Entry 7K58 (electron microscopy, 4.00 A resolution); this record covers chains A and D of the 17 polymer chains in the assembly.

Chain A:
Name: Dynein heavy chain, outer arm protein
Source organism: Tetrahymena thermophila
UniProtKB: Q22A67 (Q22A67_TETTS); the construct lacks a stretch of the UniProt sequence and is renumbered around it, so the offset changes along the chain: 5-1235 = UniProt 5-1235; 1247-4486 = UniProt 1247-4486; 4487-4489 = UniProt 4490-4492; 4493-4619 = UniProt 4493-4619
Amino-acid sequence (4615 residues; numbered 5 to 4619 plus 13 insertion-coded residues; 13 numbers in that range are skipped by the numbering (no residue carries them; nothing is unmodelled there); the number before each row is that of its first residue; a row labelled like 1246A-1246J holds insertion residues (1246A, then the next letters in order)):
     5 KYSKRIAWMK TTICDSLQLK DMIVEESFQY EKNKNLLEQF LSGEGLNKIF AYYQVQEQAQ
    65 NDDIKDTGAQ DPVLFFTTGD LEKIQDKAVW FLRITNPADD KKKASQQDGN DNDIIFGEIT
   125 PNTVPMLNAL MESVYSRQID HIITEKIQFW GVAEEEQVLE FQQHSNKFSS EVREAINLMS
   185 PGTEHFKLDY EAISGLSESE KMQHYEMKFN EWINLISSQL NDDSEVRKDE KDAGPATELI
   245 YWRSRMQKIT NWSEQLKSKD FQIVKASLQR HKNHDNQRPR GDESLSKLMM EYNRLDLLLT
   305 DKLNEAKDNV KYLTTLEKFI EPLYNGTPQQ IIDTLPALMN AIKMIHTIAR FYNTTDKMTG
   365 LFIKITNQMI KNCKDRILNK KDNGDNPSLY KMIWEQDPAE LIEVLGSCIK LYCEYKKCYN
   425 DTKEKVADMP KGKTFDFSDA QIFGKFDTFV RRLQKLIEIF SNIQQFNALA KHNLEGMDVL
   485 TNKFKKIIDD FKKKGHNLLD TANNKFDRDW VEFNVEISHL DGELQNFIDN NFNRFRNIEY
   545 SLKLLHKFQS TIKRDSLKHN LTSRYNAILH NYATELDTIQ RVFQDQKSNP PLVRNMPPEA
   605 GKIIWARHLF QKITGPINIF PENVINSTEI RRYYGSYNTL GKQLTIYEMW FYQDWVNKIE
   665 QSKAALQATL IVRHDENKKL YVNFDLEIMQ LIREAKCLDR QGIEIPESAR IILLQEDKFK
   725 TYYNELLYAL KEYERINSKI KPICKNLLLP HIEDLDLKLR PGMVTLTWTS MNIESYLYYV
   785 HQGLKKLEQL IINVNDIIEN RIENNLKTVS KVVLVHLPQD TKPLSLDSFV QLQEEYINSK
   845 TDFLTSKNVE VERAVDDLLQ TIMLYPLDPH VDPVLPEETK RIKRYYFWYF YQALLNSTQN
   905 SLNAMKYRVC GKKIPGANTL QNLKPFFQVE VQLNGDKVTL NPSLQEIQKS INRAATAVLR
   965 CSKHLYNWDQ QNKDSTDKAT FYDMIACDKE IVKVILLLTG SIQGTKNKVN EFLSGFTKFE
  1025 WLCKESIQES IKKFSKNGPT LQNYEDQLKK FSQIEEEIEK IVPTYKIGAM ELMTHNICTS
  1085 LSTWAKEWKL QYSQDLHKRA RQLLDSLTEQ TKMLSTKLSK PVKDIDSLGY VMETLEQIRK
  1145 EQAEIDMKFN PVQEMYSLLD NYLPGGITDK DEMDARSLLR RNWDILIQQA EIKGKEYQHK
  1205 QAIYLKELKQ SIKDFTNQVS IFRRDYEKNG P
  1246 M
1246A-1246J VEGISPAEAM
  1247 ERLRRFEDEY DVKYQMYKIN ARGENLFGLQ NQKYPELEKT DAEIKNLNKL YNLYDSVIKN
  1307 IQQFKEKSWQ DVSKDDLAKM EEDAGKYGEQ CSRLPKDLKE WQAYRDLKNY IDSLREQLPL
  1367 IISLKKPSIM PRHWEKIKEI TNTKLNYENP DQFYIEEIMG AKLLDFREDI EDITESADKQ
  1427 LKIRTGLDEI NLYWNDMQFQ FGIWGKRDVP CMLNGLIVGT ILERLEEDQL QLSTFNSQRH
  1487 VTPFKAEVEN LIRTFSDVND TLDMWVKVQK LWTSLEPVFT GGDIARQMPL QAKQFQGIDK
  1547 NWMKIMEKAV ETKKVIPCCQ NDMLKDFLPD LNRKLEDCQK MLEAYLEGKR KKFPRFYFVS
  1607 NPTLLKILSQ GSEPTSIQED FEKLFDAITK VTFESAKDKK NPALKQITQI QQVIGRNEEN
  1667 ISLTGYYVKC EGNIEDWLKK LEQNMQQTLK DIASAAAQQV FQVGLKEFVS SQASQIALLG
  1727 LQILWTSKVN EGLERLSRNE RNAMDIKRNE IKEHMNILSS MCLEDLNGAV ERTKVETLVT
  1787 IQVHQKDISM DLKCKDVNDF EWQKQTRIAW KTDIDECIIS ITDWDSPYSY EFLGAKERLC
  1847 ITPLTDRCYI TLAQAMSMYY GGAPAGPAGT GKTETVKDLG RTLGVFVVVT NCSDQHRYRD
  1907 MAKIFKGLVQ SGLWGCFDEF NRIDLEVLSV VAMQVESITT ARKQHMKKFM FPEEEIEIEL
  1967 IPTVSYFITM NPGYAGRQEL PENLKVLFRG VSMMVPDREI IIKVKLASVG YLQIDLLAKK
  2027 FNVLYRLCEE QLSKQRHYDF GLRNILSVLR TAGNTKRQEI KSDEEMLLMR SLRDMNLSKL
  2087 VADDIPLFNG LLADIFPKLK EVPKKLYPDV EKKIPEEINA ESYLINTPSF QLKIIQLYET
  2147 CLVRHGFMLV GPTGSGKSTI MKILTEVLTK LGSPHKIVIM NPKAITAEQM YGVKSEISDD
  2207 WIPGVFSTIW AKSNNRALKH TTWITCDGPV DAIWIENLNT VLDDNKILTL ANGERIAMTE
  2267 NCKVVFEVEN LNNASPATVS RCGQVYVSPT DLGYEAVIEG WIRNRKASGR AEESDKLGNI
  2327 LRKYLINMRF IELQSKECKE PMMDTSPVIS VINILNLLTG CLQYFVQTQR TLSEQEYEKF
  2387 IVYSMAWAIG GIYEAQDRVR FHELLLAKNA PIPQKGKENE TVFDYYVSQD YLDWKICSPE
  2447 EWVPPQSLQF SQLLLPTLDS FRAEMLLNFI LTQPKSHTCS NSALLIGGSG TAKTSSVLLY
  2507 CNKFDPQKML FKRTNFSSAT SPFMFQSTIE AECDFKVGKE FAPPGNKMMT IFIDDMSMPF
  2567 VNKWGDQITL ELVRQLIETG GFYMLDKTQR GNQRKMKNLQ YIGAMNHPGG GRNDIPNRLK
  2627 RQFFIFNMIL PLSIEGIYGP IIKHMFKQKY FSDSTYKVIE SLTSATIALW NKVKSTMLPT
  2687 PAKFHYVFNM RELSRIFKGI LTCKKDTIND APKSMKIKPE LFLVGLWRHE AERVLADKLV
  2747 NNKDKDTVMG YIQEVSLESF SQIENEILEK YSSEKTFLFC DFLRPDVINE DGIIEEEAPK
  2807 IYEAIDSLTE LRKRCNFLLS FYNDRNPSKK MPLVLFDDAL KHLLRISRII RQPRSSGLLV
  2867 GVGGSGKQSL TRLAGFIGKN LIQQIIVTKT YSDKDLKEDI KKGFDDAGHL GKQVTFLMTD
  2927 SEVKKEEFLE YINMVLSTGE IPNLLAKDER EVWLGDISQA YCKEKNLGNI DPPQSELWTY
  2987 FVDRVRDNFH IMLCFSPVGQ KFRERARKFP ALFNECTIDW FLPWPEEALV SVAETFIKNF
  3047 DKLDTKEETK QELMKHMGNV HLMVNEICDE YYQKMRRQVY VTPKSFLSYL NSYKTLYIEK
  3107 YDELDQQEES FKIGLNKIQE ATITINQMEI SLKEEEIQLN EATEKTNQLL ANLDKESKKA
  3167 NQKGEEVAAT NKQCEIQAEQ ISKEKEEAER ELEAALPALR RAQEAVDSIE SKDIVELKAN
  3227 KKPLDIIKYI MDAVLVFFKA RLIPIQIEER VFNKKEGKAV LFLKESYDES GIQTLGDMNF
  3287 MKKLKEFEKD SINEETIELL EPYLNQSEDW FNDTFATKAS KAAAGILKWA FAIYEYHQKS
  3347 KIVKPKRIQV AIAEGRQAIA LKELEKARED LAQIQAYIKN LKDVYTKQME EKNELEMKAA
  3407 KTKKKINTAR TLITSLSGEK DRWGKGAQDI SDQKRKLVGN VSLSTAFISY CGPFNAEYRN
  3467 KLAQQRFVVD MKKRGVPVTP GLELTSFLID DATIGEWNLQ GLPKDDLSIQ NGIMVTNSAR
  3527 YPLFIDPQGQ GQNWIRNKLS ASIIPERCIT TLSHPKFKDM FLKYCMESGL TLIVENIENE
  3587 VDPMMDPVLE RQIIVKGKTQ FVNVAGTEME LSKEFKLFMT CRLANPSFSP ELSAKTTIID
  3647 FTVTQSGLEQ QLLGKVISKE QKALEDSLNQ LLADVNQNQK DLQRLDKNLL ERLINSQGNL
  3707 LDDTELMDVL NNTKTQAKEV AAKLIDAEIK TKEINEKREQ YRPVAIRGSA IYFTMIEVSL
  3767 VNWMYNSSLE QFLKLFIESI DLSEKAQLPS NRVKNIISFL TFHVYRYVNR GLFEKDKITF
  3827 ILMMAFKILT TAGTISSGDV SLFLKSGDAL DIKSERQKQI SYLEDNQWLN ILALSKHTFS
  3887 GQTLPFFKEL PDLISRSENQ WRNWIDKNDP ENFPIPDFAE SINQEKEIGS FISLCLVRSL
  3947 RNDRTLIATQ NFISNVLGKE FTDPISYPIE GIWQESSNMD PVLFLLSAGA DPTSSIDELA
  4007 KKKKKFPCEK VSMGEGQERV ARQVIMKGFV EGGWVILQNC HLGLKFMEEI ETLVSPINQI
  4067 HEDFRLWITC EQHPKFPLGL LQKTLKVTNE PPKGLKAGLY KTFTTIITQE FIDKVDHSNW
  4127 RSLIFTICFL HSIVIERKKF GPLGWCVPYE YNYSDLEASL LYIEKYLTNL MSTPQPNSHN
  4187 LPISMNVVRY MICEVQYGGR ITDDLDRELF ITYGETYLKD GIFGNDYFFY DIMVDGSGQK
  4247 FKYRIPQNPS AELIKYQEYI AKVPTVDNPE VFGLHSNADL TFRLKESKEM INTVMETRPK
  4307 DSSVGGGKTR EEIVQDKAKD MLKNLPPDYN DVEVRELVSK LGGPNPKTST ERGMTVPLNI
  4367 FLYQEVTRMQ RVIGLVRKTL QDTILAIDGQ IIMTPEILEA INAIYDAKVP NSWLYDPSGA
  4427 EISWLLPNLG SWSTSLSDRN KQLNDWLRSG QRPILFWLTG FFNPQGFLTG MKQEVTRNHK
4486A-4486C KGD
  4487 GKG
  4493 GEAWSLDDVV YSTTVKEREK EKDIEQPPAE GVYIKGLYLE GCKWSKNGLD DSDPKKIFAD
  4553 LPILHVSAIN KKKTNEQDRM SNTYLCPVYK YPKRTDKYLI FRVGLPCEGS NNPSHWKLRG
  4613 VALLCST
Disordered / not traced: 66-80, 154-156, 183-191, 225-230, 289-305, 325, 352-357, 385-395, 439-441, 474-477, 541-542, 559-562, 623-631, 823-829, 913-929, 945-950, 975-982, 1246A-1246J, 1320-1322, 1369-1376, 1408-1409, 1454-1457, 4181-4184, 4242-4244, 4486A-4486C, 4565-4571
Ion coordination: Mg2+ site 1: Ser2164, Glu2273 (together with ATP); Mg2+ site 2: Thr2500 (together with ADP)
Residues lining bound ligands:
  - ADP (adenosine-5'-diphosphate), molecule 1: Leu2459, Leu2460, Leu2461, Thr2463, Gly2494, Ser2495, Gly2496, Thr2497, Ala2498, Lys2499, Thr2500, Ser2501, Leu2505, Ile2643, Tyr2644, Met2696, Arg2697, Ser2700
  - ADP, molecule 2: Pro2838, Leu2839, Val2840, Phe2842, Gly2869, Gly2870, Ser2871, Gly2872, Lys2873, Gln2874, Ser2875, Leu2876, Trp3030, Val3038, Lys3090, Leu3093
  - ATP (adenosine-5'-triphosphate): Tyr2129, Leu2130, Ile2131, Phe2136, Pro2158, Thr2159, Gly2160, Ser2161, Gly2162, Lys2163, Ser2164, Thr2165, Glu2273, Leu2298, Ala2302, Val2303, Gly2306, Ile2358, His2483, Thr2484, Arg2580, Glu2584, Arg2624, Arg2627, Gln2628

Chain D:
Name: Dynein intermediate chain 2
Source organism: Tetrahymena thermophila
UniProtKB: I7M008 (I7M008_TETTS); residue numbers follow UniProt; this construct covers 61-655
Amino-acid sequence (595 residues; row label = number of the first residue in the row):
    61 LTAQELNEDM PSKMLEPKNP QAPKNITVYD YYTRKFKTDE LVDQMIVHFS MDGDYIWKES
   121 NEYKTQEEIR DTKKALIKEA MRKQESEEPG ANHDEEAIKQ TLRNKFNYNT RECQTINPSI
   181 RERGVSTEPP PSDTICGNIT QWEIFDAYYA EIMKDHQIEN KKKKEVDQDK KQDQSMYSTS
   241 FKRCCKIMER MVVQNDQEDK YHDYRYYWSQ GDNLEAGKNE GHLLPIWRFS NEKQRKKNVT
   301 SICWNPLYPD LFAVSLGSYD FTKQRMGLIC LYSLKNTTHP EYAFNCEAGV MCLDFHPKSA
   361 ALLAVGLYDG TVLVYDIRNK HKKPIYQSTV RNQKHTDPVW QVKWNPDTSK NYNFYSISSD
   421 GRVMNWILMK NKLEPEEVIL LRLVGKNEEE STLIGLACGL CFDFNKFEPH IFLVGTEEGK
   481 IHKCSRAYSG QYQETYNGHL LAVYKVKWNN FHPRTFISAS ADWTVRIWDS KYTSQIICFD
   541 LSMMVVDAVW APYSSTVFAC ATMDKVQVYD LNVDKLNKLA EQKIVKQPKL TNLSFNYKDP
   601 ILLVGDSHGG VTLVKLSPNL CKSGPEIKQT EDKKAMEEFK NVKIEDYERE KMENL
Disordered / not traced: 270-277, 443-450

How chain A and chain D interact:
Residue-residue contacts (79; chain A residue first):
  Ala472(A) - Asn654(D)
  Leu473(A) - Glu650(D)
  Arg538(A) - Asn577(D)
  Glu543(A) - Asp540(D)
  His550(A) - Asn654(D)
  Leu596(A) - Met544(D)
  Val597(A) - Tyr504(D)
  Val597(A) - Ala521(D)  hydrophobic
  Arg598(A) - Tyr319(D)  hydrogen bond
  Arg598(A) - Tyr504(D)  hydrogen bond (backbone-side chain)
  Arg598(A) - Val546(D)  hydrogen bond (side chain-backbone)
  Arg598(A) - Thr591(D)  hydrogen bond (side chain-backbone)
  Asn599(A) - Tyr319(D)
  Asn599(A) - Asp320(D)
  Asn599(A) - Phe321(D)
  Asn599(A) - Tyr368(D)  hydrogen bond
  Asn599(A) - Trp400(D)
  Met600(A) - Asp320(D)
  Met600(A) - Phe321(D)
  Met600(A) - Glu477(D)
  Pro601(A) - Phe321(D)  hydrophobic
  His612(A) - Leu501(D)
  His612(A) - Asp522(D)  salt bridge
  His612(A) - Trp523(D)
  Leu613(A) - Trp523(D)  hydrophobic
  Gln615(A) - Leu500(D)
  Lys616(A) - Trp523(D)
  Met693(A) - Phe321(D)
  Gln694(A) - Phe321(D)
  Gln694(A) - Thr322(D)
  Cys701(A) - Glu477(D)  hydrogen bond
  Asp703(A) - Leu453(D)
  Asp703(A) - Ile454(D)
  Arg704(A) - Ile454(D)
  Arg704(A) - Leu456(D)  hydrogen bond (side chain-backbone)
  Arg704(A) - Ala457(D)
  Arg704(A) - Cys458(D)  hydrogen bond
  Arg704(A) - Glu477(D)
  Arg704(A) - Glu478(D)
  Leu717(A) - Ile454(D)  hydrophobic
  Leu718(A) - Ile454(D)  hydrophobic
  Lys724(A) - Thr396(D)
  Lys724(A) - Asp397(D)  salt bridge
  Asn728(A) - Val390(D)
  Asn728(A) - Lys394(D)
  Asn728(A) - Thr396(D)
  Glu729(A) - Val390(D)
  Tyr732(A) - Thr389(D)
  Tyr732(A) - Val390(D)  hydrophobic
  Tyr732(A) - Arg391(D)
  Lys735(A) - Glu347(D)  salt bridge
  His785(A) - Arg391(D)  hydrogen bond
  Gln1046(A) - Arg181(D)  hydrogen bond
  Glu1140(A) - Lys165(D)
  Glu1140(A) - Asn169(D)  hydrogen bond
  Arg1143(A) - Asn169(D)  hydrogen bond
  Arg1143(A) - Arg171(D)
  Lys1144(A) - Glu172(D)
  Ala1147(A) - Glu172(D)
  Asp1150(A) - Ile176(D)
  Met1151(A) - Gln174(D)
  Met1151(A) - Ile176(D)  hydrophobic
  Gln1205(A) - Phe166(D)
  Lys1213(A) - Glu147(D)  salt bridge
  Leu1272(A) - Asn164(D)
  Leu1272(A) - Lys165(D)  hydrogen bond (backbone-backbone)
  Leu1272(A) - Phe166(D)
  Phe1273(A) - Thr161(D)
  Phe1273(A) - Asn164(D)
  Phe1273(A) - Phe166(D)  hydrophobic
  Gly1274(A) - Gln160(D)  hydrogen bond (backbone-side chain)
  Gly1274(A) - Thr161(D)
  Gly1274(A) - Arg163(D)
  Leu1275(A) - Gln144(D)
  Leu1275(A) - Thr161(D)
  Gln1276(A) - His153(D)  hydrogen bond
  Gln1276(A) - Ala157(D)
  Gln1276(A) - Gln160(D)
  Gln1276(A) - Thr161(D)
Interface residues without a listed pair, chain A (49 interface residues in all): Asn471, Pro595, Lys700, Tyr727, Met1136, Gln1202, Asn1271
Interface residues without a listed pair, chain D (60 interface residues in all): Thr175, Ser318, Asp369, His395, Pro398, Ala502, Lys505, Cys538, Leu576, Asn592, Glu653

Overview:
Chain A and chain D form an interface of 49 and 60 residues respectively, with 15 hydrogen bonds and 4 salt
bridges. Among the polar pairs are His612(A)-Asp522(D), Lys724(A)-Asp397(D) and Lys735(A)-Glu347(D). Chain A
binds ADP and ATP. Ser2164(A) and Glu2273(A) form the Mg2+ site 1.
Here chain A is Dynein heavy chain, outer arm protein and chain D is Dynein intermediate chain 2, both from
Tetrahymena thermophila. Entry 7K58 (Structure of outer-arm dyneins bound to microtubule with microtubule
binding state 1(MTBS-1)) was determined by electron microscopy (same publication as 7K5B, 7KEK, 7MWG and
7N32).
